6WGG - chains C and F of the 16 polymer chains in the assembly; structure by electron microscopy, 8.10 A resolution (very low resolution: no residue pairs are listed; an interface is given only as per-side residue counts).

# Chain C
Protein: Origin recognition complex subunit 3
Organism: Saccharomyces cerevisiae
UniProtKB: P54790 (ORC3_YEAST); numbering as in UniProt (aligned over 1-616)
Chain sequence (616 residues; row label = number of the first residue in the row):
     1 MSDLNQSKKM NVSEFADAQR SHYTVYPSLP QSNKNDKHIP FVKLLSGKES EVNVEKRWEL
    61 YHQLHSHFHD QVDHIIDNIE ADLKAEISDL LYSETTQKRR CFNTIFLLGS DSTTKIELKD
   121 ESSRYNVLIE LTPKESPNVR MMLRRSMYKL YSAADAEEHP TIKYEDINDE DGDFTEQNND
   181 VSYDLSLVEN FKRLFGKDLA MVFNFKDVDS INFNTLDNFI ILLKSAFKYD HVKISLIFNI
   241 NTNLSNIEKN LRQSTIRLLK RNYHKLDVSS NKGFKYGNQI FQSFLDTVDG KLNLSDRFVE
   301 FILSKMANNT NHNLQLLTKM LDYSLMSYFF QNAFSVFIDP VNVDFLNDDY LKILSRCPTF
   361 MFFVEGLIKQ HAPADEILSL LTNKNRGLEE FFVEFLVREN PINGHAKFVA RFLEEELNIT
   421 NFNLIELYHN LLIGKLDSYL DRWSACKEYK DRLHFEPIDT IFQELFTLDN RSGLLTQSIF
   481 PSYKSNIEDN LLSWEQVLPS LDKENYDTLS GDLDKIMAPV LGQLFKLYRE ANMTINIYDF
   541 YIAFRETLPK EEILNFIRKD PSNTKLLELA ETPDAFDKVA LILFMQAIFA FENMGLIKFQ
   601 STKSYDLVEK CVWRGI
Not modelled in the structure: 1-15, 28-54, 160-179, 500-508, 616

# Chain F
Protein: Origin recognition complex subunit 6
Organism: Saccharomyces cerevisiae
UniProtKB: P38826 (ORC6_YEAST); residues 1-435 here = UniProt positions 1-435
Chain sequence (435 residues; each row starts with the number of its first residue):
     1 MSMQQVQHCV AEVLRLDPQE KPDWSSGYLK KLTNATSILY NTSLNKVMLK QDEEVARCHI
    61 CAYIASQKMN EKHMPDLCYY IDSIPLEPKK AKHLMNLFRQ SLSNSSPMKQ FAWTPSPKKN
   121 KRSPVKNGGR FTSSDPKELR NQLFGTPTKV RKSQNNDSFV IPELPPMQTN ESPSITRRKL
   181 AFEEDEDEDE EEPGNDGLSL KSHSNKSITG TRNVDSDEYE NHESDPTSEE EPLGVQESRS
   241 GRTKQNKAVG KPQSELKTAK ALRKRGRIPN SLLVKKYCKM TTEEIIRLCN DFELPREVAY
   301 KIVDEYNINA SRLVCPWQLV CGLVLNCTFI VFNERRRKDP RIDHFIVSKM CSLMLTSKVD
   361 DVIECVKLVK ELIIGEKWFR DLQIRYDDFD GIRYDEIIFR KLGSMLQTTN ILVTDDQYNI
   421 WKKRIEMDLA LTEPL
Not modelled in the structure: 1-270, 390-392, 431-435

# Chain C / chain F interface
At this resolution (8 A) residue pairs are not listed: 34 residues of chain C and 29 of chain F lie at the interface.

# Overview
34 residues of chain C face 29 of chain F across their interface.
Chain C is Origin recognition complex subunit 3 and chain F is Origin recognition complex subunit 6, both from
Saccharomyces cerevisiae; the structure, Atomic model of pre-insertion mutant OCCM-DNA
complex(ORC-Cdc6-Cdt1-Mcm2-7 with Mcm6 WHD truncation), was determined by electron microscopy together with
6WGC, 6WGF and 6WGI from the same study.
